Entry 2PMI (X-ray diffraction, 2.90 A resolution); this record covers chains A and B.

# Chain A
Molecule: Cyclin-dependent protein kinase PHO85
From: Saccharomyces cerevisiae
Notes: EC 2.7.11.22
UniProtKB: P17157 (PHO85_YEAST); residues 1-305 here = UniProt positions 1-305
Chain sequence (317 residues; each row starts with the number of its first residue):
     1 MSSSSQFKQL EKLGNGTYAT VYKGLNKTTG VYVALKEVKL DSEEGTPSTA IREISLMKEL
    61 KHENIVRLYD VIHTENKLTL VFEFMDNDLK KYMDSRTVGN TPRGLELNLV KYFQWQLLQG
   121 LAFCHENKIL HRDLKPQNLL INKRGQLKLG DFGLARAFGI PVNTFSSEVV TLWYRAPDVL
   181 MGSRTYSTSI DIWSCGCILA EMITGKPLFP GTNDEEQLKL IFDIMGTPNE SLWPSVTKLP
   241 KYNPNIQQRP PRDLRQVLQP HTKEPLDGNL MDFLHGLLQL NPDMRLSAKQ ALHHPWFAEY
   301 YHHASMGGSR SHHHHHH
Unresolved in the structure: 1-18, 303-317
Differences from the reference sequence: expression tag (306-317)
Residues lining bound ligands: ATP-gamma-S (AGS; phosphothiophosphoric acid-adenylate ester): Val-21, Ala-34, Lys-36, Phe-82, Glu-83, Phe-84, Met-85, Asp-86, Lys-91, Lys-135, Gln-137, Asn-138, Leu-140, Asp-151
What the authors report for this chain:
  - catalytic residues: Lys-36, Glu-53, Asp-151

# Chain B
Molecule: PHO85 cyclin PHO80
From: Saccharomyces cerevisiae
UniProtKB: P20052 (PHO80_YEAST); numbering as in UniProt (aligned over 1-293)
Chain sequence (293 residues; each row starts with the number of its first residue):
     1 MESTSGERSE NIHEDQGIPK VILPADFNKC SRTDLVVLIS RMLVSLIAIN ENSATKKSDD
    61 QITLTRYHSK IPPNISIFNY FIRLTKFSSL EHCVLMTSLY YIDLLQTVYP DFTLNSLTAH
   121 RFLLTATTVA TKGLCDSFST NAHYAKVGGV RCHELNILEN DFLKRVNYRI IPRDHNITLC
   181 SIEQKQKKFV IDKNALGSLD LDSYSYVNRP KSGYNVLDKY YRRIVQLVGS FNASPDKSRK
   241 VDYVLPPNID IVSESGSQTT QLKGSSSPNS HSSQKRYSEA KDAHIYNKRS KPD
Unresolved in the structure: 1-16, 54-61, 195-204, 248-293
Swiss-Prot annotation at these positions:
  - modified residue (Phosphoserine): Ser-234, Ser-267
What the authors report for this chain:
  - mutagenesis - D136N: abolished signaling (citing earlier work)
  - specificity-determining residues: Phe-138 (proposed by the authors, not directly observed)
  - mutagenesis - C30Y, L38F, R41Q, F138A, F138E (15.7-fold), G229D: decreased catalytic activity on Pho4
  - mutagenesis - F138A (7.8-fold): decreased catalytic activity on SPVI
  - mutagenesis - F138A: decreased catalytic activity on SPVA
  - contacts within the chain: Arg-121/Glu-154 (salt bridge)

# Chain A / chain B interface
Residue-residue contacts - 54 pairs, chain A then chain B:
  Leu-40(A) / Asn-160(B)
  Asp-41(A) / Asn-156(B)
  Ser-42(A) / Asn-156(B)  hydrogen bond (backbone-side chain)
  Glu-43(A) / Thr-140(B)
  Glu-43(A) / Asn-141(B)  hydrogen bond (backbone-backbone)
  Glu-43(A) / Ala-142(B)  hydrogen bond (backbone-backbone)
  Glu-43(A) / Cys-152(B)
  Glu-44(A) / Lys-132(B)  hydrogen bond (backbone-side chain)
  Glu-44(A) / Asn-141(B)
  Gly-45(A) / Asn-141(B)
  Gly-45(A) / Asn-156(B)
  Thr-46(A) / Lys-132(B)  hydrogen bond (backbone-side chain)
  Thr-46(A) / Glu-159(B)  hydrogen bond (backbone-side chain)
  Ser-48(A) / Lys-132(B)  hydrogen bond (side chain-backbone)
  Ser-48(A) / Phe-138(B)
  Ile-51(A) / Gly-133(B)
  Ile-51(A) / Glu-159(B)
  Ile-51(A) / Leu-163(B)  hydrophobic
  Ile-51(A) / Ile-170(B)  hydrophobic
  Arg-52(A) / Lys-132(B)  hydrogen bond (side chain-backbone)
  Arg-52(A) / Gly-133(B)  hydrogen bond (side chain-backbone)
  Arg-52(A) / Leu-134(B)
  Arg-52(A) / Cys-135(B)  hydrogen bond (side chain-backbone)
  Ile-54(A) / Tyr-168(B)  hydrophobic
  Ser-55(A) / Tyr-168(B)
  Ser-55(A) / Ile-170(B)
  Ser-55(A) / Ile-171(B)
  Leu-56(A) / Ile-171(B)  hydrophobic
  Lys-58(A) / Asn-167(B)
  Lys-58(A) / Glu-183(B)  salt bridge
  Glu-59(A) / Arg-169(B)  salt bridge
  Glu-59(A) / Arg-173(B)  salt bridge
  Glu-59(A) / Tyr-206(B)
  His-73(A) / Lys-164(B)
  Leu-78(A) / Tyr-168(B)
  Glu-126(A) / Ser-212(B)  hydrogen bond (backbone-side chain)
  Asn-127(A) / Arg-173(B)  hydrogen bond
  Asn-127(A) / Ser-212(B)
  Asn-127(A) / Tyr-214(B)  hydrogen bond (backbone-side chain)
  Lys-128(A) / Tyr-214(B)
  Arg-132(A) / Asp-136(B)  salt bridge
  Arg-156(A) / Asp-136(B)  salt bridge
  Gly-159(A) / Tyr-214(B)
  Ile-160(A) / Pro-172(B)  hydrophobic
  Ile-160(A) / Tyr-214(B)  hydrophobic
  Pro-161(A) / Asn-28(B)
  Pro-161(A) / Cys-93(B)  hydrophobic
  Val-162(A) / Glu-91(B)
  Val-162(A) / Leu-134(B)
  Val-162(A) / Cys-135(B)  hydrophobic
  Asn-163(A) / Glu-91(B)  hydrogen bond (backbone-side chain)
  Asn-163(A) / Asp-136(B)
  Thr-164(A) / Asp-136(B)
  Phe-165(A) / Asp-136(B)  hydrogen bond (backbone-side chain)
Other interface residues (no listed pair), chain A (32 interface residues in all): Val-71, Ile-129, Ala-157
Other interface residues (no listed pair), chain B (33 interface residues in all): Thr-131, Ser-137, His-153, Lys-211
From the paper, about this interface:
  - residue pairs: Arg-132(A)/Asp-136(B)

# In short
The interface between chain A and chain B involves 32 residues on one side and 33 on the other; the contacts
include 15 hydrogen bonds and 5 salt bridges. Polar contacts include Lys-58(A)/Glu-183(B),
Glu-59(A)/Arg-169(B) and Glu-59(A)/Arg-173(B). The paper describes a contact between Arg-132(A) and
Asp-136(B). From the paper: catalytic residues Lys-36(A), Glu-53(A) and Asp-151(A); C30Y, L38F and R41Q of
chain B, among others, reduce catalytic activity on Pho4; 7 substitutions were tested in all.
Here chain A is Cyclin-dependent protein kinase PHO85 and chain B is PHO85 cyclin PHO80, both from
Saccharomyces cerevisiae. Entry 2PMI (Structure of the Pho85-Pho80 CDK-cyclin Complex of the
Phosphate-responsive Signal Transduction Pathway with Bound ATP-gamma-S) was determined by X-ray diffraction,
deposited together with 2PK9.
